Entry 7XR7 (X-ray diffraction, 1.63 A resolution); this record covers chain A.

Chain A:
Name: SQHop_cyclase_C domain-containing protein
Source organism: Streptomyces showdoensis
UniProt: A0A2P2GK84 (A0A2P2GK84_9ACTN); residue numbers follow UniProt; this construct covers 16-523
Amino-acid sequence (514 residues; numbered 10 to 523; the number before each row is that of its first residue):
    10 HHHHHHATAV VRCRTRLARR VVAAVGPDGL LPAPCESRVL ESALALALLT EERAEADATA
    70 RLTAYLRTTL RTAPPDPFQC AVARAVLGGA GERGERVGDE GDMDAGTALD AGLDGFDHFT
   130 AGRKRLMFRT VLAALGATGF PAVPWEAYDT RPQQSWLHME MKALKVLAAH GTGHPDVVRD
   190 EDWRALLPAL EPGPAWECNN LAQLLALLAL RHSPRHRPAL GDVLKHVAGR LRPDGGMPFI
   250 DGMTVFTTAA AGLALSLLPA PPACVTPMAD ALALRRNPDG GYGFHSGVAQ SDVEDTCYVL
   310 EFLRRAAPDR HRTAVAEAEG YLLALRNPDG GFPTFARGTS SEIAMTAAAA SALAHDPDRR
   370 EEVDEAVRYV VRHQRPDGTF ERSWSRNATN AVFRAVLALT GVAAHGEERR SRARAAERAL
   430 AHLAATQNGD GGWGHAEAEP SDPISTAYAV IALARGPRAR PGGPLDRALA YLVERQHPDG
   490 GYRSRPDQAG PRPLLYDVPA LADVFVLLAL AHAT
Disordered / not traced: 10-15, 98-112
Differences from the reference sequence: expression tag (10-15); engineered mutation E303 (Asp in A0A2P2GK84)
Metal / ion sites: Mg2+ site 1: E169 (together with farnesyl diphosphate)
Residues lining bound ligands: farnesyl diphosphate (FPP): R132, K133, Q163, W165, L166, E169, N208, F248, I249, M252, F255, F293, D301, E303, D304, T343, F344, W393, Q497, G499, P500, R501, Y505
Swiss-Prot annotation at these positions:
  - binding site ((2E,6E)-farnesyl diphosphate): R132, K133, Q163, W165, R501
  - binding site (Mg(2+)): E169
From the paper describing this entry:
  - conformationally variable residues (order/disorder transition, side-chain flip): R132, R160 to Q163, W165, L166, E169
  - Mg2+ coordination: E169
  - catalytic residues: E169, R403
  - binding site for farnesyl diphosphate: R132, K133, Q163, W165, F248, F255, F293, F344, W393, P500, R501, Y505
  - catalytic residues: Y307 (proposed by the authors, not directly observed)
  - mutagenesis - E169A: abolished catalytic activity
  - mutagenesis - R132A/K133A, Q163A, Q163A/W165A, W165A, R403A, R501A, Y505F: decreased catalytic activity
  - mutagenesis - R132A, K133A: decreased catalytic activity on farnesyl diphosphate

Overview:
Chain A binds farnesyl diphosphate. Curated annotation (UniProt) lists 5 (2E,6E)-farnesyl diphosphate-binding
residues and Mg2+-binding residue E169. From the paper: catalytic residues E169, R403 and Y307; R132A/K133A,
Q163A and Q163A/W165A, among others, reduce catalytic activity; 10 substitutions were tested in all.
Chain A is SQHop_cyclase_C domain-containing protein (Streptomyces showdoensis); the structure, Drimenyl
diphosphate synthase D303E from Streptomyces showdoensis in complex with farnesyl diphosphate (FPP) and Mg2+,
was determined by X-ray diffraction (same publication as 7XQ4, 7XQZ, 7XRA and 7XRU).
